PDB entry 2OG0 | X-ray diffraction, 1.90 A resolution | chains C and B of the 4 polymer chains in the assembly

# Chain C
Molecule: 18-nt DNA strand
Sequence (18 nucleotides; each row starts with the number of its first residue):
     1 GTATTATGTA GTCTGTTT

# Chain B
Name: Excisionase
Source organism: Enterobacteria phage lambda
Notes: fragment: XIS (Residues: 1-55)
Reference sequence: P03699 (VXIS_LAMBD); residue numbers follow UniProt; this construct covers 1-52
Amino-acid sequence (52 residues; row label = number of the first residue in the row):
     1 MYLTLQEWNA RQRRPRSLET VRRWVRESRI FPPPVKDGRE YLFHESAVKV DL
Construct notes: engineered mutation Ser28 (Cys in P03699)
What the authors report for this chain:
  - binding site for the 18-nt DNA strand (chain C): Glu19, Arg22, Arg23, Arg26, Arg39
  - contacts within the chain: Glu19-Arg22 (salt bridge), Glu19-Arg26 (salt bridge)

# How chain C and chain B interact
Pairs across the interface (15):
  DT7(C) with Arg16(B), phosphate contact; Thr20(B), sugar contact; Arg23(B), base contact; Trp24(B), hydrogen bond to the phosphate
  DG8(C) with Arg16(B), salt bridge to the phosphate; Ser17(B), hydrogen bond to the phosphate; Thr20(B), hydrogen bond to the phosphate; Arg23(B), hydrogen bond to the base
  DT9(C) with Glu19(B), base contact; Arg23(B), hydrogen bond to the base
  DG15(C) with Arg39(B), base contact
  DT16(C) with Gly38(B), phosphate contact; Arg39(B), hydrogen bond to the base
  DT17(C) with Gly38(B), phosphate contact; Arg39(B), hydrogen bond to the sugar
Other interface residues (no listed pair), chain B (9 interface residues in all): Arg29

# Summary
6 residues of chain C and 9 residues of chain B are in contact; the contacts include 7 hydrogen bonds and 1
salt bridge. Polar pairs include DG8(C)-Arg23(B), DT9(C)-Arg23(B) and DT16(C)-Arg39(B). From the paper: a
binding site for the 18-nt DNA strand (chain C) at Glu19(B), Arg22(B) and Arg23(B) among others; contacts
within the chain involving Glu19(B), Arg22(B) and Arg26(B).
Here chain C is an 18-nt DNA strand and chain B is Excisionase (Enterobacteria phage lambda). Entry 2OG0
(Crystal Structure of the Lambda Xis-DNA complex) was determined by X-ray diffraction.
